3MVA - chains O and D of the 3 polymer chains in the assembly; structure by X-ray diffraction, 2.20 A resolution.

== Chain O ==
Protein: Transcription termination factor, mitochondrial
From: Homo sapiens
UniProtKB: Q99551 (MTERF_HUMAN); residue numbers follow UniProt; this construct covers 57-396
Sequence (343 residues; numbered 54 to 396; the number before each row is that of its first residue):
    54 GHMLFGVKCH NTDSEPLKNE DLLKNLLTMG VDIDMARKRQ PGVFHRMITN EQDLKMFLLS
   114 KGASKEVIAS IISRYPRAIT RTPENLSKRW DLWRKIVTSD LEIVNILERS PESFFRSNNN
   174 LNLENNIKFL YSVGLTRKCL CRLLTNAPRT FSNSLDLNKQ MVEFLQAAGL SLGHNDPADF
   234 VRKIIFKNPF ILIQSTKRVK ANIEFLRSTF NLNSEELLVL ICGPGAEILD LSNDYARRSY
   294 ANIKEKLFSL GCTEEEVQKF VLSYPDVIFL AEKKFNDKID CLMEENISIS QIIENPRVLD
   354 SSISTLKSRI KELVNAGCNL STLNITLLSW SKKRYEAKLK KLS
Disordered / not traced: 54-72
Sequence notes: expression tag (54-56)
UniProt features mapped onto this chain:
  - region (Interaction with DNA): Arg169, Ser170, Gln247 to Arg251, Ala324 to Lys331, Ser355 to Thr358, Ser384 to Lys391
  - site (Interaction with DNA): Arg162, Arg202, Phe243, Tyr288, Arg350
  - mutagenesis: Arg162 (R162A: Reduces affinity for cognate DNA; when associated with A-243 and A-288), Arg169 (R169A: Strongly reduces affinity for DNA. Strongly reduces transcription termination), Arg202 (R202A: Strongly reduces affinity for DNA. Strongly reduces transcription termination), Phe243 (F243A: Reduces affinity for cognate DNA; when associated with A-162 and A-288), Arg251 (R251A: Strongly reduces transcription termination), Tyr288 (Y288A: Reduces affinity for cognate DNA; when associated with A-162 and A-243), Arg350 (R350A: Reduces transcription termination), Arg387 (R387A: Strongly reduces affinity for cognate DNA. Strongly reduces transcription termination)
From the paper describing this entry:
  - binding site for the 22-nt DNA strand (chain D): Arg162, Asn199, Phe243, Arg350
  - binding site for the 22-nt DNA strand: Arg169, Arg202, Arg251, Tyr288, Arg387
  - mutagenesis - R162A/F243A/Y288A: decreased binding to termination sequence
  - specificity-determining residues: Arg169, Arg202, Arg251, Arg350, Arg387
  - mutagenesis - R387A: abolished binding to the 22-nt DNA strand
  - mutagenesis - R350A: unchanged binding to termination sequence

== Chain D ==
Molecule: 22-nt DNA strand
Sequence (22 nucleotides; row label = number of the first residue in the row):
     1 ATTACCGGGC TCTGCCATCT TA

== How chain O and chain D interact ==
Pairs across the interface (28; chain O residue first):
  Arg92(O) - DC15(D)  salt bridge to the phosphate
  Arg127(O) - DG14(D)  salt bridge to the phosphate
  Arg162(O) - DT11(D)  sugar contact
  Arg162(O) - DT13(D)  salt bridge to the phosphate
  Arg162(O) - DG14(D)  phosphate contact
  Ser163(O) - DT13(D)  phosphate contact
  Pro164(O) - DG14(D)  phosphate contact
  Glu165(O) - DC15(D)  hydrogen bond to the base
  Arg169(O) - DC15(D)  base contact
  Arg195(O) - DG9(D)  salt bridge to the phosphate
  Thr198(O) - DT11(D)  base contact
  Asn199(O) - DT11(D)  hydrogen bond to the base
  Arg202(O) - DG14(D)  hydrogen bond to the base
  Lys240(O) - DG8(D)  salt bridge to the phosphate
  Phe243(O) - DT11(D)  base contact
  Phe243(O) - DC12(D)  stacking on the base
  Glu280(O) - DC12(D)  hydrogen bond to the base
  Asp283(O) - DC12(D)  hydrogen bond to the base
  Arg350(O) - DC6(D)  base contact
  Arg350(O) - DG7(D)  hydrogen bond to the base
  Asn377(O) - DA4(D)  hydrogen bond to the phosphate
  Thr379(O) - DA4(D)  hydrogen bond to the phosphate
  Trp383(O) - DT3(D)  sugar contact
  Trp383(O) - DA4(D)  phosphate contact
  Arg387(O) - DA4(D)  base contact
  Lys391(O) - DT3(D)  salt bridge to the phosphate
  Lys394(O) - DT2(D)  phosphate contact
  Lys394(O) - DT3(D)  salt bridge to the phosphate
Also at the interface, not in a pair above, chain O (25 interface residues in all): Pro201, Phe239, Ile246
Also at the interface, not in a pair above, chain D (14 interface residues in all): DC5, DC16

== Overview ==
Chain O and chain D form an interface of 25 and 14 residues respectively; the contacts include 8 hydrogen
bonds, 7 salt bridges and 1 aromatic stacking contact. Polar pairs include Glu165(O)-DC15(D),
Asn199(O)-DT11(D) and Arg202(O)-DG14(D). From the paper: a binding site for the 22-nt DNA strand at Arg169(O),
Arg202(O) and Arg251(O) among others; R162A/F243A/Y288A of chain O reduce binding to termination sequence; 3
substitutions were tested in all.
Chain O is Transcription termination factor, mitochondrial (Homo sapiens) and chain D is a 22-nt DNA strand;
the structure, Crystal structure of human MTERF1 bound to the termination sequence, was determined by X-ray
diffraction together with 3MVB from the same study.
